PDB entry 8BJN | X-ray diffraction, 1.40 A resolution | chains A and B

# Chain A
Name: 14-3-3 protein sigma
From: Homo sapiens
Reference sequence: P31947 (1433S_HUMAN); residues 1-231 here = UniProt positions 1-231
Sequence (236 residues; numbered -4 to 231; the number before each row is that of its first residue; numbers below 1 keep their minus sign (Gly-4 is residue -4)):
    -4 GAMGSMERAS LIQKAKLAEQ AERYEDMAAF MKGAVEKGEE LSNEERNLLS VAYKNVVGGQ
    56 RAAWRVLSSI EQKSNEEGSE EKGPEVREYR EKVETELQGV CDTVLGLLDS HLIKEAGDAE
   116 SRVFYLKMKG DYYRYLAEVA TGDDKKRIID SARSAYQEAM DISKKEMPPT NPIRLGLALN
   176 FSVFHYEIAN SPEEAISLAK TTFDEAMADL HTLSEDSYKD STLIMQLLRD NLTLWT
Unresolved in the structure: 72-73
Sequence notes: expression tag (-4 to 0); engineered mutation Asn38 (Cys in P31947)
Swiss-Prot annotation at these positions:
  - site (Interaction with phosphoserine on interacting protein): Arg56, Arg129
  - modified residue (Phosphoserine): Ser5, Ser74
Glycans and other covalent adducts: 3-bromanyl-4-methanoyl-N-methyl-N-(2-sulfanylethyl)benzamide (QL9) linked to Lys122
Bound ions: Mg2+ site 1 near Glu2 (its only coordinating residue here); Mg2+ site 2: Glu35, Glu110, Glu188; Mg2+ site 3: Glu75, Glu161
Residues lining bound ligands: QL9 (3-bromanyl-4-methanoyl-N-methyl-N-(2-sulfanylethyl)benzamide): Ser45, Phe119, Pro167, Ile168, Gly171, Leu174, Leu218, Ile219, Leu222
From the paper describing this entry:
  - binding site for QL9: Lys122

# Chain B
Name: Estrogen-related receptor gamma
Reference sequence: P62508 (ERR3_HUMAN); numbering as in UniProt (aligned over 174-182)
Sequence (10 residues; each row starts with the number of its first residue):
   174 KRRRKSCQAX
Unresolved in the structure: 174
Sequence notes: expression tag (183)
Modified residues: Ser179 (phosphoserine; SEP); NH2 (amino group) at position 183
From the paper describing this entry:
  - binding site for QL9: Cys180

# How chain A and chain B interact
Residue-residue contacts (23; chain A residue first):
  Lys49(A) - Gln181(B)
  Arg56(A) - Arg176(B)
  Arg56(A) - Arg177(B)
  Arg56(A) - Ser179(B)
  Arg60(A) - Arg176(B)
  Arg129(A) - Arg177(B)
  Arg129(A) - Ser179(B)
  Tyr130(A) - Ser179(B)
  Gly171(A) - Cys180(B)
  Leu174(A) - Lys178(B)
  Leu174(A) - Ser179(B)
  Leu174(A) - Cys180(B)
  Asn175(A) - Ser179(B)
  Asn175(A) - Cys180(B)  hydrogen bond (side chain-backbone)
  Val178(A) - Arg177(B)
  Val178(A) - Lys178(B)
  Glu182(A) - Arg177(B)  salt bridge
  Leu222(A) - Lys178(B)
  Asp225(A) - Lys178(B)  salt bridge
  Asn226(A) - Arg177(B)
  Asn226(A) - Lys178(B)  hydrogen bond (side chain-backbone)
  Leu229(A) - Arg175(B)
  Leu229(A) - Arg177(B)
Interface residues without a listed pair, chain A (16 interface residues in all): Glu133, Trp230

# In short
The interface between chain A and chain B involves 16 residues on one side and 7 on the other; the contacts
include 2 hydrogen bonds and 2 salt bridges. Polar contacts include Glu182(A)-Arg177(B), Asp225(A)-Lys178(B)
and Asn175(A)-Cys180(B). Ligands of chain B: compound QL9. The paper reports a binding site for QL9 at
Lys122(A) and Cys180(B).
Here chain A is 14-3-3 protein sigma (Homo sapiens) and chain B is Estrogen-related receptor gamma. Entry 8BJN
(Ternary structure of 14-3-3s, ERRg phosphopeptide and dual-reactive compound 6) was determined by X-ray
diffraction together with 8B2I, 8B2K, 8B4Q, 8B5P, 8BFC, 8BI7, 8BJG and 8BM5 from the same study.
